8OHS - chains D and G of the 9 polymer chains in the assembly; structure by electron microscopy, 4.10 A resolution (low resolution: residue-level contacts below are approximate; hydrogen-bond / salt-bridge calls are withheld).

Chain D (and G):
Name: Dihydrolipoyllysine-residue acetyltransferase component of pyruvate dehydrogenase complex, mitochondrial
From: Neurospora crassa
Notes: EC 2.3.1.12; chain G of this document is another copy of the same molecule, construct and numbering; everything in this record applies to it too
UniProt: P20285 (ODP2_NEUCR); residues 1-458 here = UniProt positions 1-458
Sequence (458 residues; row label = number of the first residue in the row):
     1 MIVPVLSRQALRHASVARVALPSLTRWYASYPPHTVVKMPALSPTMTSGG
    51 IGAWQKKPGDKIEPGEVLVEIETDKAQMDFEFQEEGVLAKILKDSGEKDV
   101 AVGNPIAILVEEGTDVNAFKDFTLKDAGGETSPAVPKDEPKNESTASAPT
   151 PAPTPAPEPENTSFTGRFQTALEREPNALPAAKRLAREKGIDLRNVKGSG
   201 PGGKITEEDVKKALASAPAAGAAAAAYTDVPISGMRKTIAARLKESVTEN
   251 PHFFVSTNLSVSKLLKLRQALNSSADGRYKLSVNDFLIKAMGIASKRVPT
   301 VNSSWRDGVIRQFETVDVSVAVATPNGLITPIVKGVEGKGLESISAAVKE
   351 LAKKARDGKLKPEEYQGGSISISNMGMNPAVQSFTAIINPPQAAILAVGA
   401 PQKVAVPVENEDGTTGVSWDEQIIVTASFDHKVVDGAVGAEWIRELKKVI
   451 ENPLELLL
Not modelled in the structure: 1-225
UniProt features mapped onto this chain:
  - active site: His-431, Asp-435
  - modified residue: Lys-75 (N6-lipoyllysine)

Interface between chain D and chain G:
Residue-residue contacts (57; chain D residue first):
  Thr-248(D) / Lys-244(G)
  Glu-249(D) / Lys-244(G)
  Pro-251(D) / Leu-243(G)
  Pro-251(D) / Lys-244(G)
  Pro-251(D) / Val-247(G)
  Pro-251(D) / Ile-387(G)
  His-252(D) / Ile-387(G)
  Phe-253(D) / Thr-385(G)
  Phe-254(D) / Phe-384(G)
  Phe-254(D) / Thr-385(G)
  Val-255(D) / Ser-383(G)
  Val-255(D) / Phe-384(G)
  Ser-256(D) / Gln-382(G)
  Ser-256(D) / Ser-383(G)
  Thr-257(D) / Ala-380(G)
  Asn-258(D) / Gln-382(G)
  Asn-258(D) / Gln-402(G)
  Trp-305(D) / Ala-240(G)
  Gly-308(D) / Ile-232(G)
  Val-309(D) / Val-230(G)
  Val-309(D) / Pro-231(G)
  Val-309(D) / Ile-232(G)
  Ile-310(D) / Asp-229(G)
  Ile-310(D) / Val-230(G)
  Ile-310(D) / Ile-232(G)
  Arg-311(D) / Tyr-227(G)
  Arg-311(D) / Thr-228(G)
  Arg-311(D) / Asp-229(G)
  Gln-312(D) / Tyr-227(G)
  Gln-312(D) / Thr-228(G)
  Phe-313(D) / Tyr-227(G)
  Glu-314(D) / Ala-226(G)
  Glu-314(D) / Tyr-227(G)
  Ala-405(D) / Ala-405(G)
  Ala-405(D) / Trp-419(G)
  Val-406(D) / Trp-419(G)
  Pro-407(D) / Trp-419(G)
  Gly-416(D) / Trp-419(G)
  Val-417(D) / Val-417(G)
  Val-417(D) / Trp-419(G)
  His-431(D) / Arg-236(G)
  His-431(D) / Leu-243(G)
  His-431(D) / Ile-387(G)
  Lys-432(D) / Arg-236(G)
  Lys-432(D) / Ala-240(G)
  Asp-435(D) / Arg-236(G)
  Gly-436(D) / Met-375(G)
  Ala-437(D) / Met-375(G)
  Ala-440(D) / Met-375(G)
  Ala-440(D) / Asn-378(G)
  Ala-440(D) / Val-381(G)
  Glu-441(D) / Asn-378(G)
  Ile-443(D) / Ala-380(G)
  Arg-444(D) / Asn-378(G)
  Arg-444(D) / Pro-379(G)
  Arg-444(D) / Ala-380(G)
  Lys-447(D) / Ala-380(G)
Interface residues without a listed pair, chain D (36 interface residues in all): Val-247, Thr-415, Val-433
Interface residues without a listed pair, chain G (30 interface residues in all): Thr-248, Leu-328, Met-377, Lys-403

Summary:
The interface between chain D and chain G involves 36 residues on one side and 30 on the other. From UniProt:
active-site residues His-431(D) and Asp-435(D) on chain D.
Both chains are Dihydrolipoyllysine-residue acetyltransferase component of pyruvate dehydrogenase complex,
mitochondrial (Neurospora crassa). Entry 8OHS (Core-binding domain of fungal E3-binding domain bound to the
native pyruvate dehydrogenase E2 core) was determined by electron microscopy, deposited together with 7R5M.
